3GNG - chain A; structure by X-ray diffraction, 3.00 A resolution.

# Chain A
Protein: Major vault protein
From: Mus musculus
Notes: fragment: R1-R7 domain
UniProtKB: Q9EQK5 (MVP_MOUSE); numbering as in UniProt (aligned over 1-383)
Chain sequence (387 residues; numbered -3 to 383; the number before each row is that of its first residue; numbers below 1 keep their minus sign (Gly-3 is residue -3)):
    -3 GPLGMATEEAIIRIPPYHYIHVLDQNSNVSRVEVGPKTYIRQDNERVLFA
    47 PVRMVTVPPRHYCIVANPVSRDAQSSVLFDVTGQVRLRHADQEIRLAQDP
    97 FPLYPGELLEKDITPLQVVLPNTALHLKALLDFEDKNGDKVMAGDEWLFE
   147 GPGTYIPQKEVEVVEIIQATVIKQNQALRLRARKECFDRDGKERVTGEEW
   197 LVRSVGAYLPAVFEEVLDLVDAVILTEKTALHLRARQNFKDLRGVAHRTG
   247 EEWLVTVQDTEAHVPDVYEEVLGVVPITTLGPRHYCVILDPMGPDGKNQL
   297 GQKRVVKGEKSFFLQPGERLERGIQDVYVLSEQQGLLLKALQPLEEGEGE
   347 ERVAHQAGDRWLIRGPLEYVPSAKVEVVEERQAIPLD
Not modelled in the structure: -3 to 1, 342-347, 381-383
Construct notes: expression tag (-3 to 0)
UniProt features mapped onto this chain:
  - modified residue: Ala2 (N-acetylalanine)
What the authors report for this chain:
  - contacts within the chain: Asp39-Gly354

# In short
The paper reports contacts within the chain involving Asp39 and Gly354.
Chain A is Major vault protein (Mus musculus); the structure, P21B crystal structure of R1-R7 of Murine MVP,
was determined by X-ray diffraction together with 3GF5 and 3GNF from the same study.
